2IUM - chains A and C of the 3 polymer chains in the assembly; structure by X-ray diffraction, 1.60 A resolution.

Chain A (and C):
Molecule: Avian adenovirus celo long fibre
Source organism: Avian adenovirus GAL1
Notes: fragment: c-terminal head domain, residues 579-793; chain C of this document is another copy of the same molecule, construct and numbering; everything in this record applies to it too
UniProtKB: Q64787 (Q64787_ADEG1); residues 579-793 here = UniProt positions 579-793
Chain sequence (248 residues; row label = number of the first residue in the row):
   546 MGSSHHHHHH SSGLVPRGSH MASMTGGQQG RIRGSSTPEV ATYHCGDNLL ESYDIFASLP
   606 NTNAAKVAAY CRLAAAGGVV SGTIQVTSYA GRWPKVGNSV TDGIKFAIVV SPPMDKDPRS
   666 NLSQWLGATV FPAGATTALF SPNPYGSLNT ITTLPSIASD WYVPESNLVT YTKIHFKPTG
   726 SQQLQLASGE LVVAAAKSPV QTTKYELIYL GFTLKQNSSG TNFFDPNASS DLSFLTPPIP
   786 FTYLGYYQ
Not modelled in the structure: 546-582

How chain A and chain C interact:
Residue-residue contacts (39):
  Glu584(A) with Glu584(C)
  Val585(A) with Glu584(C), hydrogen bond (backbone-side chain)
  Thr587(A) with Gly622(C)
  Asn593(A) with Tyr690(C)
  Leu594(A) with Tyr690(C), hydrophobic
  Tyr615(A) with Tyr792(C), hydrogen bond
  Arg617(A) with Gly622(C), hydrogen bond (side chain-backbone); Leu789(C); Tyr792(C)
  Ala619(A) with Ala621(C); Val624(C), hydrophobic
  Ser626(A) with Val624(C)
  Thr628(A) with Leu789(C)
  Gln630(A) with Gly691(C), hydrogen bond (side chain-backbone); Thr695(C)
  His720(A) with Thr717(C); Lys718(C), hydrogen bond (backbone-backbone); His720(C)
  Phe721(A) with Tyr716(C)
  Lys722(A) with Glu710(C), hydrogen bond (side chain-backbone); Ser711(C), hydrogen bond (side chain-backbone); Leu713(C), hydrogen bond (side chain-backbone); Val714(C); Thr715(C); Tyr716(C), hydrogen bond (backbone-backbone)
  Pro723(A) with Val714(C); Thr715(C)
  Thr724(A) with Asn694(C); Val714(C); Thr715(C)
  Leu780(A) with Leu693(C); Asn694(C); Thr695(C)
  Thr781(A) with Thr695(C)
  Pro782(A) with Thr715(C); Tyr716(C)
  Pro783(A) with Gly691(C)
  Pro785(A) with Thr717(C); Thr787(C)
Other interface residues (no listed pair), chain A (24 interface residues in all): Gly627, Ile719, Ala732
Other interface residues (no listed pair), chain C (26 interface residues in all): Val585, Gly623, Asn712, Tyr788, Gln793

In short:
Chain A and chain C form an interface of 24 and 26 residues respectively; the contacts include 9 hydrogen
bonds. Polar contacts include Val585(A)-Glu584(C), Tyr615(A)-Tyr792(C) and Arg617(A)-Gly622(C).
Chain A and chain C are both Avian adenovirus celo long fibre (Avian adenovirus GAL1); the structure,
Structure of the C-terminal head domain of the avian adenovirus CELO long fibre (C2 crystal form), was
determined by X-ray diffraction (same publication as 2IUN).
